PDB entry 4MAG | X-ray diffraction, 1.45 A resolution | chain A

Chain A:
Molecule: Sialic Acid Binding Protein
Source organism: Vibrio cholerae
UniProtKB: C3NPP8 (C3NPP8_VIBCJ); residues 1-299 here correspond to UniProt positions 23-321 (UniProt number = residue number + 22)
Sequence (307 residues; row label = number of the first residue in the row):
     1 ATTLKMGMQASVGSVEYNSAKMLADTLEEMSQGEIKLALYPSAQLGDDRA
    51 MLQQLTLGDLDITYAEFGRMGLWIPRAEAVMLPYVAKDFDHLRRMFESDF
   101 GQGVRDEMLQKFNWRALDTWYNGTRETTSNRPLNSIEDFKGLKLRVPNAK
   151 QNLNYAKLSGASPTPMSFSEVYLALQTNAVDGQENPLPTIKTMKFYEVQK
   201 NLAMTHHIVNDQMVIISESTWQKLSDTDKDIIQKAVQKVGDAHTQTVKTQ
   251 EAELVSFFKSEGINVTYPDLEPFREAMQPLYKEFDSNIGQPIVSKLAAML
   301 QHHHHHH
Differences from the reference sequence: expression tag (300-307)
Ion coordination: Co2+: H302, H305, H307
Reported in the primary citation:
  - Co2+ coordination: E261

Overview:
H302, H305 and H307 coordinate Co2+. From the paper: Co2+ coordination by E261.
Chain A is Sialic Acid Binding Protein (Vibrio cholerae); the structure, Crystal structure of the Periplasmic
Sialic Acid Binding Protein from Vibrio Cholerea, was determined by X-ray diffraction (same publication as
4MMP and 4MNP).
